2CCZ - chains A and C of the 3 polymer chains in the assembly; structure by X-ray diffraction, 2.70 A resolution.

== Chain A ==
Molecule: Primosomal replication protein N
From: Escherichia coli
UniProt: P07013 (PRIB_ECOLI); residues 2-104 here correspond to UniProt positions 1-103 (UniProt number = residue number - 1)
Chain sequence (123 residues; each row starts with the number of its first residue; note: 1 number in that range is skipped by the numbering (no residue carries it; nothing is unmodelled there); numbers below 1 keep their minus sign (Met-6 is residue -6)):
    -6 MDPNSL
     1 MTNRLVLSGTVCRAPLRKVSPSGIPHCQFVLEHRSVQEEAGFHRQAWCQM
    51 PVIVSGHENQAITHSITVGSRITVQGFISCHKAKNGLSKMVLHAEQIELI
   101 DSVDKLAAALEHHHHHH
Unresolved in the structure: 117
Construct notes: engineered mutation Val103 (Gly102 in P07013)
What the authors report for this chain:
  - binding site for the 15-nt DNA strand (chain C): Lys18, Trp47, Lys82, Lys84, Lys89
  - mutagenesis - K18A, W47A (2.6-fold), K82DEL, K89DEL: decreased binding to ssDNA
  - mutagenesis - R13A, K82A (4- to 6-fold), K82A/K84A/K89A (55- to 65-fold), K84A (4- to 6-fold), K89A (4- to 6-fold): decreased binding to the 15-nt DNA strand (chain C)
  - mutagenesis - K82A/K84A/K89A: abolished binding to  X ssDNA
  - mutagenesis - R13A, K82A: decreased binding to  $X ssDNA

== Chain C ==
Molecule: 15-nt DNA strand
Sequence (15 nucleotides; row label = number of the first residue in the row):
     1 TTTTTTTTTTTTTTT

== How chain A and chain C interact ==
Pairs across the interface (14; chain A residue first):
  Arg13(A) with DT8(C), base contact; DT12(C), salt bridge to the phosphate
  Lys18(A) with DT6(C), base contact
  Pro21(A) with DT4(C), base contact
  Glu32(A) with DT12(C), base contact; DT13(C), base contact
  Arg34(A) with DT13(C), hydrogen bond to the base
  Trp47(A) with DT13(C), sugar contact
  Gln49(A) with DT12(C), sugar contact; DT13(C), phosphate contact
  Asn85(A) with DT5(C), base contact
  Gly86(A) with DT5(C), base contact
  Ser88(A) with DT5(C), sugar contact
  Lys89(A) with DT7(C), salt bridge to the phosphate
Other interface residues (no listed pair), chain A (14 interface residues in all): Leu16, Ser20, Ser22

== Overview ==
Chain A and chain C form an interface of 14 and 7 residues respectively; the contacts include 1 hydrogen bond
and 2 salt bridges. Among the polar pairs are Arg34(A)-DT13(C), Arg13(A)-DT12(C) and Lys89(A)-DT7(C). The
paper reports a binding site for the 15-nt DNA strand (chain C) at Lys18(A), Trp47(A) and Lys82(A) among
others; R13A, K82A and K82A/K84A/K89A of chain A, among others, reduce binding to the 15-nt DNA strand (chain
C); 9 substitutions were tested in all.
Here chain A is Primosomal replication protein N (Escherichia coli) and chain C is a 15-nt DNA strand. Entry
2CCZ (Crystal structure of E. coli primosomol protein PriB bound to ssDNA) was determined by X-ray
diffraction.
